Entry 6NUD (electron microscopy, 3.50 A resolution); this record covers chains H and E of the 12 polymer chains in the assembly.

# Chain H
Molecule: crRNA
Organism: Streptococcus thermophilus
Sequence (72 nucleotides; row label = number of the first residue in the row):
     1 ACGGAAACUUUCGUAACUGUUUAAUUCUGUUCACUUAUUCCACCGAUAUA
    51 AACCUAAUUACCUCGAGAGGGG
Unresolved in the structure: 41-72

# Chain E
Name: CRISPR type III-associated RAMP protein Csm3
Organism: Streptococcus thermophilus
UniProt: A0A0A7HIF0 (A0A0A7HIF0_STRTR); residues 1-220 here = UniProt positions 1-220
Amino-acid sequence (220 residues; row label = number of the first residue in the row):
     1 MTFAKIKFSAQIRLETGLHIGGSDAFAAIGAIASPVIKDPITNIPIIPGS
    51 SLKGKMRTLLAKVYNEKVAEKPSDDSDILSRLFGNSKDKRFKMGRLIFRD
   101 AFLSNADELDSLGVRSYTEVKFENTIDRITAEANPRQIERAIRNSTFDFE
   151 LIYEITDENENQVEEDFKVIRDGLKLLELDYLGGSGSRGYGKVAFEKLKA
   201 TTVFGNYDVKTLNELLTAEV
Unresolved in the structure: 1, 214-220
Differences from the reference sequence: engineered mutation Ala33 (Asp in A0A0A7HIF0)
Swiss-Prot annotation at these positions:
  - mutagenesis: His19 (H19A: Wild-type degradation of target ssRNA by the Csm complex), Asp100 (D100A: Nearly wild-type degradation of target ssRNA by the Csm complex, crRNA is shorter, Csm complex is altered), Glu119 (E119A: Wild-type degradation of target ssRNA by the Csm complex), Glu123 (E123A: Wild-type degradation of target ssRNA by the Csm complex), Glu139 (E139A: Wild-type degradation of target ssRNA by the Csm complex)

# How chain H and chain E interact
Pairs across the interface (39; chain H residue first):
  C17(H) with Asn85(E), hydrogen bond to the sugar; Ser86(E), base contact; Lys92(E), hydrogen bond to the sugar
  U18(H) with Arg57(E), hydrogen bond to the sugar; Ser73(E), sugar contact; Phe83(E), phosphate contact; Gly84(E), phosphate contact; Ser86(E), base contact; Lys92(E), phosphate contact; Gly94(E), hydrogen bond to the phosphate
  G19(H) with Lys53(E), phosphate contact; Arg57(E), salt bridge to the phosphate
  U20(H) with Ser51(E), phosphate contact; Gly54(E), phosphate contact; Lys55(E), hydrogen bond to the base; Thr58(E), phosphate contact; Tyr181(E), hydrogen bond to the base; Gly183(E), base contact
  U21(H) with Gly21(E), sugar contact; Ser50(E), hydrogen bond to the phosphate
  U22(H) with Ile20(E), phosphate contact; Gly21(E), hydrogen bond to the phosphate; Gly183(E), phosphate contact; Gly184(E), phosphate contact
  A23(H) with Ser185(E), hydrogen bond to the phosphate
  A24(H) with Ser187(E), phosphate contact
  U25(H) with Asn124(E), hydrogen bond to the sugar; Thr125(E), hydrogen bond to the phosphate; Arg136(E), hydrogen bond to the base; Arg188(E), base contact
  U26(H) with Asn124(E), sugar contact; Thr125(E), hydrogen bond to the phosphate; Ile126(E), hydrogen bond to the phosphate
  C27(H) with Phe122(E), base contact; Glu123(E), phosphate contact; Asn124(E), hydrogen bond to the sugar; Glu132(E), base contact
  U28(H) with Glu132(E), hydrogen bond to the base
  G29(H) with Ala131(E), sugar contact
Also at the interface, not in a pair above, chain H (14 interface residues in all): U14
Also at the interface, not in a pair above, chain E (38 interface residues in all): His19, Gly22, Pro72, Met93, Lys121, Arg128, Pro135, Gly186

# In short
The interface between chain H and chain E involves 14 residues on one side and 38 on the other; the contacts
include 16 hydrogen bonds and 1 salt bridge. Polar contacts include U20(H)-Lys55(E), U20(H)-Tyr181(E) and
U25(H)-Arg136(E). UniProt lists 5 mutagenesis sites on chain E.
Here chain H is crRNA and chain E is CRISPR type III-associated RAMP protein Csm3, both from Streptococcus
thermophilus. Entry 6NUD (Small conformation of ssRNA-bound CRISPR_Csm complex) was determined by electron
microscopy (same publication as 6NUE).
